Entry 8UA7 (electron microscopy, 3.30 A resolution); this record covers chains D and J of the 10 polymer chains in the assembly.

== Chain D ==
Name: Histone H2B
Amino-acid sequence (219 residues; row label = number of the first residue in the row; numbers below 1 keep their minus sign (Met-32 is residue -32)):
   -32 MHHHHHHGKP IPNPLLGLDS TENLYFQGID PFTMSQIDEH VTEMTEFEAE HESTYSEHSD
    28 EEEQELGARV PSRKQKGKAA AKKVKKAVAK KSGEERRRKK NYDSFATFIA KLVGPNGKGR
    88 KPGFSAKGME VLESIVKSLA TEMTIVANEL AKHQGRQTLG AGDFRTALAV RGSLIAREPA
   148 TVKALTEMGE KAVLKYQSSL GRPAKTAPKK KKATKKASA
Unresolved in the structure: -32 to 66, 168-186

== Chain J ==
Molecule: WIDOM 601 DNA strand 2
Organism: synthetic construct
Sequence (205 nucleotides; each row starts with the number of its first residue; numbers below 1 keep their minus sign (DA-94 is residue -94)):
   -94 ATCGGACCCT ATACGCGGCC GCCCGATGAA TCCGGTGCCG AGGCCGCTCA ATTGGTCGTA
   -34 GACAGCTCTA GCACCGCTTA AACGCACGTA CGCGCTGTCC CCCGCGTTTT AACCGCCAAG
    26 GGGATTACTC CCTAGTCTCC AGGCACGTGT CAGATATATA CATCCTGTGC ATGTGGATCC
    86 GAATTCATAT TAATTAATAC TAGAT
Unresolved in the structure: -94 to -72, 59-110

== How chain D and chain J interact ==
Residue-residue contacts - 11 pairs, chain D then chain J:
  Lys67(D) - DC-46(J)  salt bridge to the phosphate
  Asn68(D) - DA-45(J)  sugar contact
  Gly90(D) - DG-53(J)  phosphate contact
  Phe91(D) - DA-54(J)  sugar contact
  Phe91(D) - DG-53(J)  phosphate contact
  Ser92(D) - DA-54(J)  phosphate contact
  Ala93(D) - DA-54(J)  hydrogen bond to the phosphate
  Arg123(D) - DG-34(J)  hydrogen bond to the phosphate
  Arg123(D) - DA-33(J)  salt bridge to the phosphate
  Gln124(D) - DG-34(J)  hydrogen bond to the phosphate
  Thr125(D) - DG-34(J)  hydrogen bond to the phosphate
Other interface residues (no listed pair), chain D (11 interface residues in all): Lys88, Pro89
Other interface residues (no listed pair), chain J (8 interface residues in all): DG-52, DA-35

== Summary ==
11 residues of chain D and 8 residues of chain J are in contact; the contacts include 4 hydrogen bonds and 2
salt bridges. Polar contacts include Ala93(D)-DA-54(J), Arg123(D)-DG-34(J) and Gln124(D)-DG-34(J).
Chain D is Histone H2B and chain J is WIDOM 601 DNA strand 2 (synthetic construct); the structure, Medusavirus
Nucleosome Core Particle, was determined by electron microscopy.
